8XLL - chains X and Y of the 24 polymer chains in the assembly; structure by electron microscopy, 3.10 A resolution.

== Chain X (and Y) ==
Protein: Dihydrolipoyllysine-residue succinyltransferase component of 2-oxoglutarate dehydrogenase complex, mitochondrial
Organism: Rattus norvegicus
Notes: EC 2.3.1.61; chain Y of this document is another copy of the same molecule, construct and numbering; everything in this record applies to it too
Reference sequence: Q01205 (ODO2_RAT); residues 239-454 here = UniProt positions 239-454
Sequence (216 residues; each row starts with the number of its first residue):
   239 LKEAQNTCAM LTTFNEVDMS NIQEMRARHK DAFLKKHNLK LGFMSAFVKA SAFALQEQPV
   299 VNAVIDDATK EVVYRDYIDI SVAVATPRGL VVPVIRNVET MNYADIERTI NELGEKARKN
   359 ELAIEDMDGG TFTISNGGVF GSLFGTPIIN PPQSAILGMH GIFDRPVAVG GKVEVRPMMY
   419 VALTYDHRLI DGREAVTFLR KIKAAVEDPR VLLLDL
Unresolved in the structure: 239-245 (chain Y: 239-242)

== Interface between chain X and chain Y ==
Contacting residue pairs (24):
  Met248(X) with Gln243(Y), hydrogen bond (backbone-backbone)
  Leu249(X) with Ile386(Y); Ile387(Y); Asn388(Y)
  Thr250(X) with Thr384(Y); Pro385(Y); Ile386(Y), hydrogen bond (backbone-backbone)
  Thr251(X) with Phe382(Y); Thr384(Y)
  Phe252(X) with Gly383(Y); Thr384(Y), hydrogen bond (backbone-backbone)
  Ala406(X) with Pro404(Y)
  Val411(X) with Ala406(Y), hydrophobic; Val413(Y), hydrophobic; Pro415(Y), hydrophobic
  His425(X) with Asn388(Y)
  Arg431(X) with Pro325(Y); Gly379(Y); Ser380(Y)
  Val434(X) with Ser380(Y); Phe382(Y), hydrophobic
  Thr435(X) with Ser380(Y)
  Arg438(X) with Ser380(Y); Leu381(Y)
Interface residues without a listed pair, chain X (17 interface residues in all): Cys246, Asn253, Thr384, Pro404, Gly409
Interface residues without a listed pair, chain Y (20 interface residues in all): Asn244, Thr245, Arg403, Val405

== Overview ==
Chain X and chain Y form an interface of 17 and 20 residues respectively, with 3 hydrogen bonds. The backbones
hydrogen-bond at Met248(X)-Gln243(Y), Thr250(X)-Ile386(Y) and Phe252(X)-Thr384(Y).
Both chains are Dihydrolipoyllysine-residue succinyltransferase component of 2-oxoglutarate dehydrogenase
complex, mitochondrial (Rattus norvegicus). Entry 8XLL (Structure of the native 2-oxoglutarate dehydrogenase
complex (OGDHC) in the adult cortex and hippocampus) was determined by electron microscopy, deposited together
with 8XLJ.
